PDB entry 8RMD | electron microscopy, 2.52 A resolution | chains E and F of the 9 polymer chains in the assembly

# Chain E
Molecule: Isoform Mitochondrial of Cysteine desulfurase
Source organism: Homo sapiens
Notes: EC 2.8.1.7
Reference sequence: Q9Y697 (NFS1_HUMAN); residue numbers follow UniProt; this construct covers 56-457
Chain sequence (404 residues; each row starts with the number of its first residue):
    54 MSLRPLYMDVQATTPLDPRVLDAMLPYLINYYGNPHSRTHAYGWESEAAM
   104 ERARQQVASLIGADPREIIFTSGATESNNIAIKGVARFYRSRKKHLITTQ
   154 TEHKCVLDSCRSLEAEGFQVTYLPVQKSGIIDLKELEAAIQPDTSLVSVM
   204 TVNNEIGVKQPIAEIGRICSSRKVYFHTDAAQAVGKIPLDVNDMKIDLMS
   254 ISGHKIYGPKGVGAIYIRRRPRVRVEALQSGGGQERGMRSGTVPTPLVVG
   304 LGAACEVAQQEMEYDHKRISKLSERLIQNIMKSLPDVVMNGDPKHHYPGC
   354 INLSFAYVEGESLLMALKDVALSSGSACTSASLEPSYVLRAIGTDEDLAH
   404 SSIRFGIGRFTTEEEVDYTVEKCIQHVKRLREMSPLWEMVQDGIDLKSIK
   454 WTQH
Not modelled in the structure: 54-55, 456-457
Construct notes: initiating methionine (54); expression tag (55)
Modified positions: Lys258 ((2S)-2-amino-6-[[3-hydroxy-2-methyl-5-(phosphonooxymethyl)pyridin-4-yl]methylideneamino]hexanoic acid; LLP)
Curated features (UniProtKB/Swiss-Prot):
  - active site: Cys381 (Cysteine persulfide intermediate)
  - binding site (pyridoxal 5'-phosphate): Ala127, Thr128, Gln235, Ser255, His257, Thr295
  - binding site ([2Fe-2S] cluster): Cys381
  - binding site (Zn(2+)): Cys381
  - modified residue: Lys258 (N6-(pyridoxal phosphate)lysine), Cys381 (Cysteine persulfide)
  - natural variant: Arg72 (R72Q: In COXPD52)
Bound ions: Fe2+: Cys381 (shared with 3 residues of chain H)
What the authors report for this chain:
  - mutagenesis - R271A/R272A/R273A/R275A/R277A: abolished catalytic activity

# Chain F
Molecule: LYR motif-containing protein 4
Source organism: Homo sapiens
Reference sequence: Q9HD34 (LYRM4_HUMAN); residue numbers follow UniProt; this construct covers 1-91
Chain sequence (115 residues; each row starts with the number of its first residue; numbers below 1 keep their minus sign (Met-23 is residue -23)):
   -23 MGSSHHHHHHGSPTTENLYFQGHNMAASSRAQVLALYRAMLRESKRFSAY
    27 NYRTYAVRRIRDAFRENKNVKDPVEIQTLVNKAKRDLGVIRRQVHIGQLY
    77 STDKLIIENRDMPRT
Not modelled in the structure: -23 to 4, 86-91
Construct notes: initiating methionine (-23); expression tag (-22 to 0); variant Ala11 (Ser in Q9HD34)
Ligand contacts: S-dodecanoyl-4'-phosphopantetheine (8Q1; S-[2-({N-[(2R)-2-hydroxy-3,3-dimethyl-4-(phosphonooxy)butanoyl]-beta-alanyl}amino)ethyl] dodecanethioate): Arg6, Val9, Leu10, Met16, Tyr31, Ala32, Arg35, Ile36, Ala39, Phe40, Asn43, Lys44, Val46, Ile52, Leu55, Val56, Ala59, Asp62, Ile66

# How chain E and chain F interact
Contacting residue pairs (43):
  Leu56(E) with Lys80(F); Leu81(F); Ile82(F), hydrophobic; Asn85(F)
  Arg57(E) with Thr78(F); Asp79(F); Lys80(F), hydrogen bond (backbone-backbone); Leu81(F); Ile82(F), hydrogen bond (backbone-backbone)
  Pro58(E) with Leu81(F)
  Leu59(E) with Leu81(F), hydrophobic; Ile82(F), hydrophobic; Ile83(F), hydrophobic
  Leu69(E) with Tyr28(F), hydrogen bond (backbone-side chain)
  Pro71(E) with Tyr28(F); Gln69(F)
  Arg72(E) with Tyr31(F), hydrogen bond
  Leu74(E) with Gln69(F); Ile72(F), hydrophobic
  Asp75(E) with Val65(F); Arg68(F), salt bridge; Gln69(F)
  Gln313(E) with Lys58(F)
  Glu314(E) with Tyr31(F); Arg35(F), salt bridge
  Tyr317(E) with Arg34(F); Arg35(F); Asp38(F), hydrogen bond
  Arg321(E) with Arg34(F)
  Asp372(E) with Ile82(F)
  Arg412(E) with Tyr31(F)
  Phe413(E) with Asn27(F); Tyr28(F), hydrophobic; Tyr31(F), hydrophobic
  Thr414(E) with Arg34(F)
  Thr415(E) with Tyr26(F), hydrogen bond; Thr30(F); Arg34(F)
  Glu417(E) with Ile83(F)
  Glu418(E) with Tyr26(F); Ile83(F)
  Tyr421(E) with Ile82(F); Ile83(F), hydrophobic
Interface residues without a listed pair, chain E (23 interface residues in all): Pro68, Leu78

# Summary
Chain E and chain F form an interface of 23 and 20 residues respectively, with 6 hydrogen bonds and 2 salt
bridges. Among the polar pairs are Asp75(E)-Arg68(F), Glu314(E)-Arg35(F) and Leu69(E)-Tyr28(F). Chain F binds
S-dodecanoyl-4'-phosphopantetheine. From the paper: R271A/R272A/R273A/R275A/R277A of chain E abolish catalytic
activity.
Here chain E is Isoform Mitochondrial of Cysteine desulfurase and chain F is LYR motif-containing protein 4,
both from Homo sapiens. Entry 8RMD (Structure of the FDX2-bound core ISC complex (distal conformation)) was
determined by electron microscopy together with 8RMC, 8RME, 8RMF and 8RMG from the same study.
